3EKZ - chain A; structure by X-ray diffraction, 2.07 A resolution.

# Chain A
Name: Fructose-bisphosphate aldolase
Source organism: Mycobacterium tuberculosis
Notes: EC 4.1.2.13
Reference sequence: P67475 (ALF_MYCTU); residue numbers follow UniProt; this construct covers 1-344
Amino-acid sequence (349 residues; numbered 1 to 349; the number before each row is that of its first residue):
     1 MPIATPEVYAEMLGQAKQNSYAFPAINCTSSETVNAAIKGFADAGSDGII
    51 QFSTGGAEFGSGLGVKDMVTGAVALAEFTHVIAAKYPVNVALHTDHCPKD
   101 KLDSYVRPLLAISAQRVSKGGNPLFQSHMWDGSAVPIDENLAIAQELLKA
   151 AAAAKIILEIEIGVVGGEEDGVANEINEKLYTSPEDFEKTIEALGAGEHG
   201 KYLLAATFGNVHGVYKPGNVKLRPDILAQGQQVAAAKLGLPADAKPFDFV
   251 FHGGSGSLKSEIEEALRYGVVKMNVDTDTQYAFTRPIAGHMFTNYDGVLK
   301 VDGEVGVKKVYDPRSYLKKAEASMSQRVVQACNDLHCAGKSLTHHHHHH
Disordered / not traced: 1, 168-178, 347-349
Construct notes: expression tag (345-349)
Metal / ion sites: Zn2+ site 1: His-96, His-212, His-252 (together with 1,3-dihydroxyacetonephosphate); Na+: Val-211, Gly-213, Gly-253, Ser-255 (together with 1,3-dihydroxyacetonephosphate); Zn2+ site 2: His-344, His-346
Ligand contacts:
  - 1,3-dihydroxyacetonephosphate (13P), molecule 1: Asn-27, Gln-51, Asp-95, Val-211, His-212, Gly-213, His-252, Gly-253, Gly-254, Ser-255, Asn-274, Val-275, Asp-276, Thr-277
  - 1,3-dihydroxyacetonephosphate (13P), molecule 2: Asn-27, Gln-51, Asp-95, His-96, Val-211, His-212, Gly-213, His-252, Gly-253, Gly-254, Ser-255, Asn-274, Val-275, Asp-276, Thr-277, Lys-308
  - 1,3-dihydroxyacetonephosphate (13P), molecule 3: Asn-27, Gln-51, Asp-95, His-96, Val-211, His-212, Gly-213, His-252, Gly-253, Gly-254, Ser-255, Asn-274, Val-275, Asp-276, Thr-277, Lys-308
  - sn-glycerol-3-phosphate (G3P): Asn-27, Ser-53, Gly-55, Gly-56, Asp-95, His-96, His-212, Asp-276, Arg-314
From the paper describing this entry:
  - binding site for sn-glycerol-3-phosphate: Ser-53, Asp-276, Arg-314
  - catalytic residues: Asp-95, Asp-276 (proposed by the authors, not directly observed)
  - catalytic residues: Glu-169 (citing earlier work)

# Overview
Ligands of chain A: 3 copies of 1,3-dihydroxyacetonephosphate and sn-glycerol-3-phosphate. The Zn2+ site 1 is
built by His-96, His-212 and His-252. Val-211, Gly-213, Gly-253 and Ser-255 form the Na+ site. From the paper:
catalytic residues Asp-95, Asp-276 and Glu-169; a binding site for sn-glycerol-3-phosphate at Ser-53, Asp-276
and Arg-314.
Chain A is Fructose-bisphosphate aldolase (Mycobacterium tuberculosis); the structure, Structural
Characterization of tetrameric Mycobacterium tuberculosis fructose 1,6-bisphosphate aldolase - substrate
binding and catalysis mechanism of ..., was determined by X-ray diffraction (same publication as 3EKL and
3ELF).
